Entry 9NHI (electron microscopy, 3.10 A resolution); this record covers chains A and B of the 8 polymer chains in the assembly.

# Chain A
Molecule: AMC016 v4.2 gp120
Organism: Human immunodeficiency virus 1
Chain sequence (521 residues; each row starts with the number of its first residue; note: 21 numbers in that range are skipped by the numbering (no residue carries them; nothing is unmodelled there); a row labelled like 135A-135V holds insertion residues (135A, then the next letters in order); numbers below 1 keep their minus sign (Met-5 is residue -5)):
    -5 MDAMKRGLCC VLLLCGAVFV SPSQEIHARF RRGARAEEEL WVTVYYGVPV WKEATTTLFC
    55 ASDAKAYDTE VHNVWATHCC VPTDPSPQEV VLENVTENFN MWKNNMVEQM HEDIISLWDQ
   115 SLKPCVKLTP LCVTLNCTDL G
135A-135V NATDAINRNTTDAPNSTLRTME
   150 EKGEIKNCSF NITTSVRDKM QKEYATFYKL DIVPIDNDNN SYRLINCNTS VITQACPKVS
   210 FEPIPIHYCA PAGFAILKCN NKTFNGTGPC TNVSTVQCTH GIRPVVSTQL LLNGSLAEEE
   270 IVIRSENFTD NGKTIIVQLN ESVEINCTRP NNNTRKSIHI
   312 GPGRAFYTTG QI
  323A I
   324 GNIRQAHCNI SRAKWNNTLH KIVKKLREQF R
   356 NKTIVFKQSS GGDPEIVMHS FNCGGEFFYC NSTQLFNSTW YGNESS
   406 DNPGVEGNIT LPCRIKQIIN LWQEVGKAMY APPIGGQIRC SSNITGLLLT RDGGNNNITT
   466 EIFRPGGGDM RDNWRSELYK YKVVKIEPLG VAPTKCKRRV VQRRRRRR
Not modelled in the structure: -5 to 31, 58-66, 135A-135V, 406-412, 506-513
Disulfides: Cys54-Cys73, Cys119-Cys205, Cys126-Cys196, Cys131-Cys157, Cys218-Cys247, Cys228-Cys239, Cys296-Cys331, Cys378-Cys445, Cys385-Cys418
Covalently attached groups: N-acetylglucosamine (NAG) linked to Asn88, Asn130, Asn156, Asn160, Asn197, Asn230, Asn262, Asn289, Asn295, Asn301, Asn332, Asn339, Asn386, Asn392, Asn398, Asn413, Asn448

# Chain B
Molecule: AMC016 v4.2 gp41
Organism: Human immunodeficiency virus 1
Chain sequence (153 residues; numbered 512 to 664; the number before each row is that of its first residue):
   512 AVGIGAVFLG FLGAAGSTMG AASMTLTVQA RQLLSGIVQQ QSNLLRAPEC QQHLLKDTHW
   572 GIKQLQARVL AVEHYLKDQQ LLGIWGCSGK LICTTAVPWN ATWSNKTLDN IWNNMTWMEW
   632 EKEISNYTNL IYNLIEESQN QQEKNETENL TLC
Not modelled in the structure: 512-520, 548-571
Disulfides: Cys598-Cys604
Covalently attached groups: N-acetylglucosamine (NAG) linked to Asn611, Asn616, Asn637
Ligand contacts: N-acetylglucosamine (NAG; 2-acetamido-2-deoxy-beta-D-glucopyranose): Gly524, Gly527, Ser528

# How chain A and chain B interact
Pairs across the interface - 91 pairs, chain A then chain B:
  Leu34(A) - Pro609(B)
  Leu34(A) - Trp610(B)  hydrogen bond (backbone-backbone)
  Leu34(A) - Leu619(B)  hydrophobic
  Trp35(A) - Thr606(B)
  Trp35(A) - Ala607(B)
  Trp35(A) - Val608(B)
  Trp35(A) - Pro609(B)
  Trp35(A) - Trp610(B)
  Val36(A) - Thr606(B)  hydrogen bond (backbone-side chain)
  Val36(A) - Val608(B)  hydrogen bond (backbone-backbone)
  Val36(A) - Trp610(B)  hydrophobic
  Val36(A) - Trp614(B)  hydrophobic
  Val36(A) - Ile642(B)  hydrophobic
  Val36(A) - Ile646(B)  hydrophobic
  Thr37(A) - Ile603(B)
  Thr37(A) - Cys604(B)
  Thr37(A) - Thr605(B)
  Val38(A) - Trp596(B)  hydrophobic
  Val38(A) - Leu602(B)
  Val38(A) - Ile603(B)
  Val38(A) - Cys604(B)  hydrogen bond (backbone-backbone)
  Val38(A) - Thr606(B)
  Val38(A) - Ile646(B)  hydrophobic
  Tyr39(A) - Leu602(B)
  Tyr39(A) - Ile603(B)  hydrophobic
  Tyr39(A) - Trp623(B)
  Tyr39(A) - Trp628(B)  hydrophobic
  Tyr40(A) - Leu537(B)
  Tyr40(A) - Leu545(B)
  Tyr40(A) - Asp589(B)
  Tyr40(A) - Leu602(B)  hydrogen bond (backbone-backbone)
  Gly41(A) - Leu537(B)
  Gly41(A) - Gln540(B)  hydrogen bond (backbone-side chain)
  Val42(A) - Leu537(B)
  Val42(A) - Trp628(B)  hydrophobic
  Pro43(A) - Leu523(B)  hydrophobic
  Pro43(A) - Ala526(B)
  Pro43(A) - Gln540(B)
  Pro43(A) - Trp628(B)
  Val44(A) - Trp628(B)  hydrophobic
  Val44(A) - Met629(B)
  Trp45(A) - Leu523(B)  hydrophobic
  Trp45(A) - Ala526(B)  hydrophobic
  Trp45(A) - Met629(B)
  Val84(A) - Gly521(B)
  Val84(A) - Phe522(B)
  Leu86(A) - Leu523(B)
  Glu87(A) - Gly527(B)
  Asn88(A) - Gly527(B)
  Val89(A) - Gly527(B)
  Asp107(A) - Lys574(B)  salt bridge
  Ala221(A) - Gly547(B)
  Gly222(A) - Leu544(B)
  Thr244(A) - Phe522(B)
  Thr244(A) - Leu523(B)
  Lys490(A) - His585(B)
  Ile491(A) - Phe522(B)  hydrophobic
  Ile491(A) - Leu523(B)  hydrophobic
  Ile491(A) - Leu544(B)  hydrophobic
  Pro493(A) - Leu544(B)  hydrophobic
  Pro493(A) - Asp589(B)
  Leu494(A) - Leu592(B)  hydrophobic
  Leu494(A) - Leu593(B)  hydrophobic
  Leu494(A) - Trp596(B)  hydrophobic
  Leu494(A) - Tyr643(B)
  Gly495(A) - Glu632(B)
  Val496(A) - Trp628(B)
  Val496(A) - Trp631(B)  hydrogen bond (backbone-side chain)
  Val496(A) - Glu632(B)
  Val496(A) - Ile642(B)  hydrophobic
  Ala497(A) - Met530(B)  hydrophobic
  Ala497(A) - Trp623(B)  hydrophobic
  Ala497(A) - Trp628(B)  hydrophobic
  Ala497(A) - Trp631(B)
  Pro498(A) - Trp610(B)  hydrophobic
  Pro498(A) - Leu619(B)
  Pro498(A) - Ile622(B)  hydrophobic
  Pro498(A) - Trp623(B)  hydrogen bond (backbone-side chain)
  Pro498(A) - Trp631(B)
  Lys500(A) - Leu619(B)
  Cys501(A) - Thr605(B)
  Lys502(A) - Thr605(B)
  Lys502(A) - Thr606(B)
  Arg503(A) - Gly597(B)  hydrogen bond (side chain-backbone)
  Arg503(A) - Cys598(B)
  Arg503(A) - Cys604(B)
  Arg503(A) - Thr605(B)  hydrogen bond (side chain-backbone)
  Arg503(A) - Thr606(B)  hydrogen bond (backbone-backbone)
  Arg503(A) - Ala607(B)
  Arg503(A) - Gln650(B)  hydrogen bond
  Arg503(A) - Gln653(B)  hydrogen bond
Also at the interface, not in a pair above, chain A (40 interface residues in all): Thr50, Thr51, Phe53, Phe223, Ala224, Thr499, Val505
Also at the interface, not in a pair above, chain B (50 interface residues in all): Gly524, Ala525, Ala533, Ser534, Ala541, Gln575, Leu581, Ala582, Ile635

# Summary
Chain A and chain B form an interface of 40 and 50 residues respectively; the contacts include 13 hydrogen
bonds and 1 salt bridge. Polar pairs include Asp107(A)-Lys574(B), Val36(A)-Thr606(B) and Gly41(A)-Gln540(B).
Ligands of chain B: N-acetylglucosamine.
Chain A is AMC016 v4.2 gp120 and chain B is AMC016 v4.2 gp41, both from Human immunodeficiency virus 1; the
structure, AMC016 v4.2 in complex with Base-C pAb isolated from animal RQk18 at week 43, was determined by
electron microscopy together with 9NHH, 9NHJ, 9NHK, 9NHL, 9NHM, 9NHN, 9NHO and 9NI9 from the same study.
